Entry 5S4L (X-ray diffraction, 2.30 A resolution); this record covers chains B and E of the 6 polymer chains in the assembly.

[Chain B]
Molecule: Tubulin beta-2B chain
From: Bos taurus
UniProt: Q6B856 (TBB2B_BOVIN); the author numbering skips numbers that UniProt does not, so the offset changes along the chain: 1-42 = UniProt 1-42; 45-360 = UniProt 43-358; 369-455 = UniProt 359-445
Chain sequence (445 residues; each row starts with the number of its first residue; note: 10 numbers in that range are skipped by the numbering (no residue carries them; nothing is unmodelled there)):
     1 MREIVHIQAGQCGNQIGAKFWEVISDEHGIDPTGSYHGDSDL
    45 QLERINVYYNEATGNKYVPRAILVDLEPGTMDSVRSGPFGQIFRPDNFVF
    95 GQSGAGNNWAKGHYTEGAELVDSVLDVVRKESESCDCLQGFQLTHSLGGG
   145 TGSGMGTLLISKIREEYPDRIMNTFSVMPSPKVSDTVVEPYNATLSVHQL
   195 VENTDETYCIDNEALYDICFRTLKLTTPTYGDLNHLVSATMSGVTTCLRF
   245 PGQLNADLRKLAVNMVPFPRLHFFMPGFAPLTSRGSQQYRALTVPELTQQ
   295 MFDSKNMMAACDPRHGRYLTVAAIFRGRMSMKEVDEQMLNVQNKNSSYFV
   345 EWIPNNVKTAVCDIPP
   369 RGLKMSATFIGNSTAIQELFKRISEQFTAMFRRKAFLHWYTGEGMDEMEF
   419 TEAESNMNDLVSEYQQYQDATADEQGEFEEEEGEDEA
Not modelled in the structure: 279-280, 438-455
Curated features (UniProtKB/Swiss-Prot):
  - motif: M1 to I4 (MREI motif)
  - binding site (GTP): Q11, E71, S140, G144, T145, G146, N206, N228
  - binding site (Mg(2+)): E71
  - modified residue: S40 (Phosphoserine), T57 (Phosphothreonine), K60 (N6-acetyllysine), S174 (Phosphoserine), T287 (Phosphothreonine), T292 (Phosphothreonine), R320 (Omega-N-methylarginine), E448 (5-glutamyl polyglutamate)
  - cross-link (Glycyl lysine isopeptide (Lys-Gly)): K60 (interchain with G-Cter in ubiquitin), K326 (interchain with G-Cter in ubiquitin)
Ion coordination: Mg2+: Q11 (together with GDP); Ca2+: E113 (shared with 1 residue of chain C)
Ligand contacts: GDP (guanosine-5'-diphosphate): G10, Q11, C12, Q15, I16, D69, A99, N101, S140, G142, G143, G144, T145, G146, S147, V171, P173, V177, D179, E183, N206, L209, Y224, L227, N228

[Chain E]
Molecule: Stathmin-4
From: Rattus norvegicus
UniProt: P63043 (STMN4_RAT); residues 5-145 here correspond to UniProt positions 49-189 (UniProt number = residue number + 44)
Chain sequence (143 residues; each row starts with the number of its first residue):
     3 MADMEVIELNKCTSGQSFEVILKPPSFDGVPEFNASLPRRRDPSLEEIQK
    53 KLEAAEERRKYQEAELLKHLAEKREHEREVIQKAIEENNNFIKMAKEKLA
   103 QKMESNKENREAHLAAMLERLQEKDKHAEEVRKNKELKEEASR
Not modelled in the structure: 3-5, 29-43, 144-145
Construct notes: initiating methionine (3); expression tag (4)
Curated features (UniProtKB/Swiss-Prot):
  - modified residue: S46 (Phosphoserine)

[Chain B / chain E interface]
Residue-residue contacts - 26 pairs, chain B then chain E:
  H107(B) - K75(E)  hydrogen bond
  Y108(B) - H78(E)  hydrogen bond
  Y108(B) - E79(E)
  Y108(B) - V82(E)  hydrophobic
  Y108(B) - I83(E)
  L152(B) - E79(E)
  S155(B) - L72(E)
  S155(B) - K75(E)
  S155(B) - R76(E)  hydrogen bond
  K156(B) - R76(E)
  K156(B) - E79(E)  salt bridge
  R158(B) - L68(E)
  E159(B) - L69(E)
  E159(B) - L72(E)
  E159(B) - R76(E)  salt bridge
  P162(B) - E65(E)
  Q193(B) - K75(E)
  E196(B) - H71(E)  salt bridge
  T409(B) - E89(E)
  E411(B) - V82(E)
  E411(B) - A86(E)
  G412(B) - V82(E)
  G412(B) - K85(E)
  G412(B) - A86(E)
  M413(B) - V82(E)
  E417(B) - H78(E)  salt bridge
Interface residues without a listed pair, chain B (18 interface residues in all): T109, N197, G410

[Summary]
18 residues of chain B and 14 residues of chain E are in contact; the contacts include 3 hydrogen bonds and 4
salt bridges. Polar contacts include K156(B)-E79(E), E159(B)-R76(E) and E196(B)-H71(E). Ligands of chain B:
GDP.
Chain B is Tubulin beta-2B chain (Bos taurus) and chain E is Stathmin-4 (Rattus norvegicus); the structure,
Tubulin-Z1891773393-complex, was determined by X-ray diffraction, deposited together with 5S4M, 5S4N, 5S4O,
5S4P, 5S4Q, 5S4R and 52 further entries.
